PDB entry 7W1M | electron microscopy, 6.50 A resolution (low resolution: residue-level contacts below are approximate; hydrogen-bond / salt-bridge calls are withheld) | chains F and H of the 8 polymer chains in the assembly

[Chain F]
Molecule: 118-nt DNA strand
Sequence (118 nucleotides; each row starts with the number of its first residue):
     1 GATAAATTCT TGTTTTCATA TCCTAAAATT AAAGGGAAAA TAAACAATAC ATAACAAAAC
    61 ATATAAAAAC CACCTCACTA GCGCCCCCTG CTGGCCTCTG TGGGCACTGC AATCTTGC
Unresolved in the structure: 1-5, 113-118

[Chain H]
Protein: Transcriptional repressor CTCF
Source organism: Homo sapiens
UniProt: P49711 (CTCF_HUMAN); residue numbers follow UniProt; this construct covers 1-727
Amino-acid sequence (727 residues; each row starts with the number of its first residue):
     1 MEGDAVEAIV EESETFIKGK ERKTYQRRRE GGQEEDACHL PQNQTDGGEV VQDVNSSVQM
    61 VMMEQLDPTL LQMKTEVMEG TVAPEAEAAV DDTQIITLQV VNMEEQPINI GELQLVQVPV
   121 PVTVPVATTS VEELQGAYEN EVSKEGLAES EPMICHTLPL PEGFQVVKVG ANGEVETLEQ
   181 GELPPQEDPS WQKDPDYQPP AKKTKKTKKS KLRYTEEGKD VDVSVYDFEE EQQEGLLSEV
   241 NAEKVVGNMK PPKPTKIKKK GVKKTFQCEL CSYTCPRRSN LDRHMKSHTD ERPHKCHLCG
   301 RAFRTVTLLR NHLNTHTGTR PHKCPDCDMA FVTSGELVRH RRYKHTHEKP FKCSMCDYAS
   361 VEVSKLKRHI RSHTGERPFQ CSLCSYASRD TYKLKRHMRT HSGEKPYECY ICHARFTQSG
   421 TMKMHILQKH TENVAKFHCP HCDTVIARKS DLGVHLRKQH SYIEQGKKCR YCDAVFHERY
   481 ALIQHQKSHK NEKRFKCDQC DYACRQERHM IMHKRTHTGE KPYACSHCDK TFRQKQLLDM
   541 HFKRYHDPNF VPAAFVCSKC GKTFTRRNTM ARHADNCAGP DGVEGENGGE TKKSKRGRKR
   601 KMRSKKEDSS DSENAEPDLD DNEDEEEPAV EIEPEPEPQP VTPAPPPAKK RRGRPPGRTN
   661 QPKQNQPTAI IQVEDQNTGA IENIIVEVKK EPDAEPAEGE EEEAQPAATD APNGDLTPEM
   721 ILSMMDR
Unresolved in the structure: 1-222, 232-264, 578-727
Bound ions: Zn2+ site 1: Cys268, Cys271, His284, His288; Zn2+ site 2: Cys296, Cys299, His312, His316; Zn2+ site 3: Cys324, Cys327, His340, His345; Zn2+ site 4: Cys353, Cys356, His369, His373; Zn2+ site 5: Cys381, Cys384, His397, His401; Zn2+ site 6: Cys409, Cys412, His425, His430; Zn2+ site 7: Cys439, Cys442, His455, His460; Zn2+ site 8: Cys469, Cys472, His485, His489; Zn2+ site 9: Cys497, Cys500, His513, His517; Zn2+ site 10: Cys525, Cys528, His541, His546; Zn2+ site 11: Cys557, Cys560, His573, Cys577
From the paper describing this entry:
  - mutagenesis - Y226A/F228A: unchanged binding to CBS

[Chain F / chain H interface]
Residue-residue contacts (44; chain F residue first):
  DA72(F) with Arg278(H)
  DC73(F) with Arg278(H); Ser279(H); Asp282(H)
  DC74(F) with Arg283(H)
  DA77(F) with Ser334(H)
  DG81(F) with Arg339(H)
  DC82(F) with Ser364(H)
  DG83(F) with Glu362(H); Thr391(H)
  DC84(F) with Lys365(H); Lys395(H)
  DC85(F) with Lys395(H)
  DC86(F) with Tyr392(H); Tyr407(H)
  DC87(F) with Tyr392(H); Lys393(H)
  DC88(F) with Arg396(H)
  DT89(F) with Lys449(H)
  DG90(F) with Lys449(H)
  DC91(F) with Ser450(H); Arg457(H)
  DT92(F) with Val454(H); Arg457(H)
  DT99(F) with Lys487(H)
  DG100(F) with Ile483(H); Lys487(H); Lys490(H)
  DT101(F) with Arg470(H); Tyr471(H); Gln486(H); Lys490(H)
  DG102(F) with Arg470(H)
  DG103(F) with Gln506(H); Arg508(H)
  DG104(F) with Gln506(H)
  DC105(F) with His509(H); Lys535(H); Gln536(H)
  DA106(F) with Gln534(H); Leu537(H)
  DC107(F) with Gln534(H); Leu537(H); Arg567(H)
Also at the interface, not in a pair above, chain F (28 interface residues in all): DC76, DC78, DT79
Also at the interface, not in a pair above, chain H (37 interface residues in all): Thr307, Gly335, Lys423, Arg448

[In short]
Chain F and chain H form an interface of 28 and 37 residues respectively. Cys268(H), Cys271(H), His284(H) and
His288(H) form the Zn2+ site 1. The Zn2+ site 2 is built by Cys296(H), Cys299(H), His312(H) and His316(H). The
paper reports that Y226A/F228A of chain H leave binding to CBS unchanged.
Chain F is a 118-nt DNA strand and chain H is Transcriptional repressor CTCF (Homo sapiens); the structure,
Cryo-EM structure of human cohesin-CTCF-DNA complex, was determined by electron microscopy.
